6QCT - chains B and R of the 6 polymer chains in the assembly; structure by electron microscopy, 3.20 A resolution.

== Chain B ==
Molecule: RNA-directed RNA polymerase catalytic subunit
Source organism: Influenza B virus
Notes: EC 2.7.7.48
UniProt: Q5V8Y6 (Q5V8Y6_9INFB); numbering as in UniProt (aligned over 1-752)
Sequence (772 residues; each row starts with the number of its first residue; numbers below 1 keep their minus sign (Gly-8 is residue -8)):
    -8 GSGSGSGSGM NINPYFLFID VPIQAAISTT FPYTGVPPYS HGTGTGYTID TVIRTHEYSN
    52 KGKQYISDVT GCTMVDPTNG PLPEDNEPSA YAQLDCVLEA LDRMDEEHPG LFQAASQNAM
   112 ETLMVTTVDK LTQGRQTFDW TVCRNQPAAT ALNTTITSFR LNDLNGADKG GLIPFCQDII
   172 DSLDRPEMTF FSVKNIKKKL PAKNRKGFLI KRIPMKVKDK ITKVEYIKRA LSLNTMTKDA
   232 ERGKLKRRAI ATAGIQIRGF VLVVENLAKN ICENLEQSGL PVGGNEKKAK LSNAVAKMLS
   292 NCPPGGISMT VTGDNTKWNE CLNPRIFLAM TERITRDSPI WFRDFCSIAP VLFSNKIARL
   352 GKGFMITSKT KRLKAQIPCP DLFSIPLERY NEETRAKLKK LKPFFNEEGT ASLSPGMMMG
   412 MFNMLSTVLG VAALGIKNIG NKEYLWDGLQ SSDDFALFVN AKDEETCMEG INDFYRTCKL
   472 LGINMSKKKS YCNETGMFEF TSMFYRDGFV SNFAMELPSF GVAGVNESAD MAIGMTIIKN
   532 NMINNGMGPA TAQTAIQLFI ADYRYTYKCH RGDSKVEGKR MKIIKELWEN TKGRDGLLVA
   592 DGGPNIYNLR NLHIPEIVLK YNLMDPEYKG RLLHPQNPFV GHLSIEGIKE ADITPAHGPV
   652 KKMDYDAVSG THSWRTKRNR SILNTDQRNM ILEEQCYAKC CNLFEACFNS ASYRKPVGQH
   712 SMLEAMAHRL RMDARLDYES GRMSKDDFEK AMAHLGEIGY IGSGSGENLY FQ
Unresolved in the structure: -8 to -1, 638-652, 750-763
Construct notes: expression tag (-8 to 0, 753-763)
Bound ions: Mg2+: Gly304, Asp445
From the paper describing this entry:
  - conformationally variable residues (loop rearrangement, order/disorder transition): Val631 to Ser660, Thr667 to Met681
  - binding site for 3 end (chain R): Gln127 to Asn136, Met227 to Lys229, Ile241 to Arg249, Leu271 to Gly274, Met412 to Met415, Thr527 to Asn531
  - binding site for capped RNA: Gln124 to Arg126, Lys706
  - Mg2+ coordination: Gly304, Asp445
  - binding site for 5 end: Leu200
  - catalytic residues: Asp305, Asp444, Asp445 (proposed by the authors, not directly observed)

== Chain R ==
Molecule: 3 end
Sequence (21 nucleotides; each row starts with the number of its first residue):
     1 UAUACCUCUG CUUCUGCUAU U
Unresolved in the structure: 1-7, 21

== How chain B and chain R interact ==
Contacting residue pairs (36; chain B residue first):
  Gly125(B) with C11(R), phosphate contact
  Arg126(B) with G10(R), phosphate contact; C11(R), hydrogen bond to the phosphate
  Gln127(B) with U9(R), hydrogen bond to the phosphate; G10(R), sugar contact
  Asn136(B) with C8(R), phosphate contact; U9(R), hydrogen bond to the phosphate
  Asn225(B) with C8(R), phosphate contact
  Met227(B) with C8(R), phosphate contact; U9(R), phosphate contact
  Lys229(B) with G10(R), hydrogen bond to the base
  Asp230(B) with U9(R), hydrogen bond to the base
  Arg239(B) with G10(R), base contact
  Ile241(B) with G10(R), base contact
  Ala242(B) with G10(R), sugar contact
  Thr243(B) with G10(R), hydrogen bond to the sugar
  Arg249(B) with G10(R), phosphate contact; C11(R), salt bridge to the phosphate
  Lys260(B) with U13(R), salt bridge to the phosphate
  Pro272(B) with U13(R), hydrogen bond to the sugar
  Val273(B) with U13(R), hydrogen bond to the sugar
  Gly274(B) with U13(R), sugar contact; C14(R), hydrogen bond to the sugar
  Gly275(B) with C14(R), sugar contact
  Lys353(B) with C8(R), hydrogen bond to the base
  Met410(B) with G10(R), hydrogen bond to the base
  Gly411(B) with G10(R), base contact
  Met412(B) with C11(R), sugar contact
  Asn414(B) with C11(R), hydrogen bond to the base; U12(R), sugar contact
  Met415(B) with U12(R), sugar contact; U13(R), sugar contact
  Ile524(B) with C17(R), sugar contact
  Thr527(B) with G16(R), phosphate contact; C17(R), phosphate contact
  Asn531(B) with G16(R), sugar contact
Also at the interface, not in a pair above, chain B (33 interface residues in all): Arg135, Glu256, Leu271, Ala520, Ala523, Arg666
Also at the interface, not in a pair above, chain R (10 interface residues in all): U20

== In short ==
33 residues of chain B face 10 of chain R across their interface; the contacts include 12 hydrogen bonds and 2
salt bridges. Among the polar pairs are Lys229(B)-G10(R), Asp230(B)-U9(R) and Lys353(B)-C8(R). The paper
reports catalytic residues Asp305(B), Asp444(B) and Asp445(B); a binding site for 3 end (chain R) at
Gln127(B), Met227(B) and Ile241(B) among others.
Here chain B is RNA-directed RNA polymerase catalytic subunit (Influenza B virus) and chain R is 3 end. Entry
6QCT (Influenza B polymerase elongation complex) was determined by electron microscopy together with 6QCS,
6QCV, 6QCW and 6QCX from the same study.
